PDB entry 6HRR | X-ray diffraction, 2.00 A resolution | chain A

# Chain A
Molecule: Mucolipin-2
From: Homo sapiens
UniProtKB: Q8IZK6 (MCLN2_HUMAN); residue numbers follow UniProt; this construct covers 92-282
Chain sequence (191 residues; each row starts with the number of its first residue):
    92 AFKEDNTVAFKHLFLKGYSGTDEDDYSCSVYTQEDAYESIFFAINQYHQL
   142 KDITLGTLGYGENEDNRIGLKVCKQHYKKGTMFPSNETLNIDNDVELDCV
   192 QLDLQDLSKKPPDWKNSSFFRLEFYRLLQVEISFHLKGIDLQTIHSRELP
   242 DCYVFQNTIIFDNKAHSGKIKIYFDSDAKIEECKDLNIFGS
Disordered / not traced: 172-183, 235-240
Disulfides: Cys-164/Cys-190, Cys-243/Cys-274
Bound ions: K+: Ser-267, Asp-268
UniProt features mapped onto this chain:
  - region: Lys-107 to Thr-123 (Extracellular/lumenal pore loop)

# In short
Ser-267 and Asp-268 coordinate K+.
Chain A is Mucolipin-2 (Homo sapiens); the structure, Structure of the TRPML2 ELD at pH 6.5, was determined by
X-ray diffraction (same publication as 6HRS).
